Entry 5X0E (X-ray diffraction, 2.00 A resolution); this record covers chain A.

== Chain A ==
Molecule: Free serine kinase
Source organism: Thermococcus kodakarensis KOD1
Reference sequence: Q5JD03 (Q5JD03_THEKO); residues 1-242 here = UniProt positions 1-242
Sequence (242 residues; numbered 1 to 242; the number before each row is that of its first residue):
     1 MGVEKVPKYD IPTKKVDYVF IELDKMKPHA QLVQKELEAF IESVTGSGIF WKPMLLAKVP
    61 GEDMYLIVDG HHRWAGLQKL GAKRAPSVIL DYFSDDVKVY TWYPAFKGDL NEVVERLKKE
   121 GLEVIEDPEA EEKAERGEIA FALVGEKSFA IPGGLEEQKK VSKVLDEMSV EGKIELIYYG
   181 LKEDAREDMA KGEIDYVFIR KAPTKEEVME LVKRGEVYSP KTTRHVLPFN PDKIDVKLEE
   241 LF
Disordered / not traced: 1
Sequence notes: engineered mutation A30 (Glu in Q5JD03)
Ion coordination: Mg2+: D69 (together with adenosine monophosphate, phosphoserine)
Small-molecule neighbours:
  - adenosine monophosphate (AMP): E36, F40, S43, V44, S47, I49, F50, W51, K52, D69, G70, H71, H72, R73, K221
  - phosphoserine (SEP): E4, H29, V68, D69, G70, H71, H72, W102, K221, T223, R224, H225
Swiss-Prot annotation at these positions:
  - binding site (ADP): S43, I49, W51, K52, D69, G70, H71, H72, R73
  - binding site (O-phospho-L-serine): V68, G70, H71, H72, W102, K221, T223, H225
  - binding site (Mg(2+)): D69
  - mutagenesis: E4 (E4A: Strong decrease in activity), E36 (E36A: Decrease in activity), D69 (D69A: Loss of activity)

== Overview ==
Ligands of chain A: adenosine monophosphate and phosphoserine. UniProt lists 9 ADP-binding residues, 8
O-phospho-L-serine-binding residues, Mg2+-binding residue D69 and 3 mutagenesis sites.
Chain A is Free serine kinase (Thermococcus kodakarensis KOD1); the structure, Free serine kinase (E30A
mutant) in complex with phosphoserine and AMP, was determined by X-ray diffraction (same publication as 5X0B,
5X0F, 5X0G, 5X0J and 5X0K).
